PDB entry 6GYL | electron microscopy, 4.80 A resolution (low resolution: residue-level contacts below are approximate; hydrogen-bond / salt-bridge calls are withheld) | chains M and T of the 22 polymer chains in the assembly

[Chain M]
Molecule: Transcription initiation factor IIB
Source organism: Saccharomyces cerevisiae (strain ATCC 204508 / S288c)
Reference sequence: P29055 (TF2B_YEAST); numbering as in UniProt (aligned over 1-345)
Amino-acid sequence (345 residues; numbered 1 to 345; the number before each row is that of its first residue):
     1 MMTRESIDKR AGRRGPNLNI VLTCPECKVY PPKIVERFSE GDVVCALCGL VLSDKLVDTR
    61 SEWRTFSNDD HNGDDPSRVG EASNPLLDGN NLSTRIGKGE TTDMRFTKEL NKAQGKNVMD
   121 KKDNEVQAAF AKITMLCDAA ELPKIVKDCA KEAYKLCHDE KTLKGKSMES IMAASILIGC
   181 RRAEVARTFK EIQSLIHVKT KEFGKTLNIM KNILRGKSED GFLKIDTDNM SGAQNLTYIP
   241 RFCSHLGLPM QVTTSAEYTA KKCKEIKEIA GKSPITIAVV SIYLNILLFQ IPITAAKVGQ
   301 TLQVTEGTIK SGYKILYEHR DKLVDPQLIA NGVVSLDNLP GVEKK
Disordered / not traced: 1-15, 67-83, 219-233, 327-345
Bound ions: Zn2+: Cys24, Cys27, Cys45, Cys48
Curated features (UniProtKB/Swiss-Prot):
  - zinc finger: Ile20 to Ser53 (TFIIB-type)
  - binding site (Zn(2+)): Cys24, Cys27, Cys45, Cys48

[Chain T]
Molecule: GAT1 promoter DNA
Sequence (56 nucleotides; each row starts with the number of its first residue):
    26 GCTAATACCG GGGCCGGGAG TGGCACACAC CTATATATAT GTGGCTGGGC CGGGCA

[Chain M / chain T interface]
Residue-residue contacts - 11 pairs, chain M then chain T:
  Lys164(M) - DA54(T)
  Gly271(M) - DG66(T)
  Lys272(M) - DT65(T)
  Lys272(M) - DG66(T)
  Ser273(M) - DT65(T)
  Ser273(M) - DG66(T)
  Thr276(M) - DG66(T)
  Thr276(M) - DT67(T)
  Thr305(M) - DT67(T)
  Thr305(M) - DG68(T)
  Thr308(M) - DT67(T)
Interface residues without a listed pair, chain M (9 interface residues in all): Lys190, Ile269
Interface residues without a listed pair, chain T (6 interface residues in all): DC53

[Overview]
9 residues of chain M and 6 residues of chain T are in contact. Cys24(M), Cys27(M), Cys45(M) and Cys48(M) form
the Zn2+ site. UniProt lists 4 Zn2+-binding residues on chain M.
Chain M is Transcription initiation factor IIB (Saccharomyces cerevisiae (strain ATCC 204508 / S288c)) and
chain T is GAT1 promoter DNA; the structure, Structure of a yeast closed complex with distorted DNA (core
CCdist), was determined by electron microscopy together with 6GYK and 6GYM from the same study.
